Entry 9ITK (electron microscopy, 2.89 A resolution); this record covers chains C and E of the 26 polymer chains in the assembly.

== Chain C ==
Molecule: ATP synthase subunit alpha
Source organism: Chloroflexus aurantiacus J-10-fl
Notes: EC 7.1.2.2
Reference sequence: A9WGS6 (ATPA_CHLAA); numbering as in UniProt (aligned over 1-522)
Sequence (522 residues; numbered 1 to 522; the number before each row is that of its first residue):
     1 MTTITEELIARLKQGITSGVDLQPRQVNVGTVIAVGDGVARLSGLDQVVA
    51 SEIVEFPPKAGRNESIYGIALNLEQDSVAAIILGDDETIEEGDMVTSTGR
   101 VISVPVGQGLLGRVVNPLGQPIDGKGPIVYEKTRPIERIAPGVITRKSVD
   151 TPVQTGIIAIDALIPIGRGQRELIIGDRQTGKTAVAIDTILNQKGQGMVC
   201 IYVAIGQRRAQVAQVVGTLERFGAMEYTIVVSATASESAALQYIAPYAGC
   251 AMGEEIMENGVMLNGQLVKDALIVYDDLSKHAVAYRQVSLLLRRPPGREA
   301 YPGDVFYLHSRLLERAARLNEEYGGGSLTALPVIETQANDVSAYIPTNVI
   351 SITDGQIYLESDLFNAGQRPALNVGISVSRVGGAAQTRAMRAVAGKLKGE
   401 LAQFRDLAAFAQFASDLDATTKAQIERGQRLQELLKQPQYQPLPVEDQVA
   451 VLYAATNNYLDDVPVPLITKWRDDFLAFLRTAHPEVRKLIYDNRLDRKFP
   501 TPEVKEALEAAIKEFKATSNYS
Disordered / not traced: 1-26, 522
UniProt features mapped onto this chain:
  - binding site (ATP): Gly176 to Thr183
  - site: Ser377 (Required for activity)

== Chain E ==
Molecule: ATP synthase subunit beta
Source organism: Chloroflexus aurantiacus J-10-fl
Notes: EC 7.1.2.2
Reference sequence: A9WGS4 (ATPB_CHLAA); residue numbers follow UniProt; this construct covers 1-471
Sequence (471 residues; numbered 1 to 471; the number before each row is that of its first residue):
     1 MPAKGVIQEIIGVVIRAKFPEDEVPEIYNAIEIPLGNGDRLVCEVQQQLG
    51 NGVVKAVAMGSTDGLRRGLEVIDTGRPIAVPVGPATLGRVFNVLGDPIDG
   101 MGPIGPEVERRPIHRDPPSFEEQNTQAQIFETGIKVIDLIAPFTRGGKTA
   151 IFGGAGVGKTVVIQELIANIAKEQSGFSVFAGVGERSREGNDLIHEMKEA
   201 RIDENTTVFDKTVMVFGQMNEPPGARLRVGLTALTMAEYFRDEGRDILLF
   251 IDNIFRFVQAGSEVSSLLGRMPSQVGYQPTLGTEMGELQERITSTKRGSI
   301 TSMQAVYVPADDYTDPAPATVFSHLDATISLERSIAERAIFPAVDPLAST
   351 SRILDPNIVGEEHYRVAQEVKRVLQRYKDLKDIIAILGMEELSDEDKLTV
   401 QRARKIELFFSQPFTVAQQFTGRPGKYVPVKKTVESFARLLNGEGDHIPE
   451 SFFYMQGDFDDVLAAYEASQK
Disordered / not traced: 1-2, 469-471
UniProt features mapped onto this chain:
  - binding site (ATP): Gly153 to Thr160

== Chain C / chain E interface ==
Residue-residue contacts (74; chain C residue first):
  Ser43(C) - Arg67(E)
  Leu45(C) - Arg67(E)  hydrogen bond (backbone-side chain)
  Asp46(C) - Arg67(E)
  Val48(C) - Leu65(E)
  Val48(C) - Arg66(E)
  Val49(C) - Asp63(E)
  Val49(C) - Gly64(E)
  Val49(C) - Leu65(E)
  Ala50(C) - Thr62(E)
  Ala50(C) - Asp63(E)
  Ala50(C) - Leu65(E)  hydrogen bond (backbone-backbone)
  Ser51(C) - Asp63(E)  hydrogen bond
  Leu71(C) - Ile10(E)
  Asn72(C) - Ile10(E)
  Asn72(C) - Ile11(E)
  Leu73(C) - Glu9(E)
  Leu73(C) - Ile10(E)  hydrogen bond (backbone-backbone)
  Glu74(C) - Arg67(E)  hydrogen bond (backbone-side chain)
  Gln75(C) - Gln8(E)  hydrogen bond
  Asp76(C) - Arg67(E)
  Ser77(C) - Arg67(E)  hydrogen bond (backbone-side chain)
  Val78(C) - Arg67(E)
  Ile139(C) - Ser61(E)
  Ala140(C) - Asn220(E)
  Val143(C) - Ile98(E)  hydrophobic
  Val143(C) - Asn191(E)
  Val143(C) - Asp192(E)
  Val143(C) - His195(E)
  Val143(C) - Gln218(E)
  Ile144(C) - Ile98(E)
  Ile144(C) - Asp99(E)
  Ile144(C) - Gly100(E)
  Arg146(C) - Ser187(E)
  Arg146(C) - Arg188(E)
  Arg146(C) - Asp192(E)
  Lys147(C) - Asp192(E)
  Ser148(C) - Leu193(E)
  Val149(C) - Arg188(E)
  Gly169(C) - Arg188(E)
  Arg171(C) - Arg186(E)
  Arg171(C) - Arg188(E)
  Arg294(C) - Ile11(E)
  Arg294(C) - Gly12(E)
  Pro295(C) - Ser266(E)
  Pro295(C) - Leu267(E)
  Gly303(C) - Glu263(E)
  Asp304(C) - Leu267(E)
  Phe306(C) - Met219(E)  hydrophobic
  Phe306(C) - Arg226(E)
  Phe306(C) - Gln259(E)
  Phe306(C) - Glu263(E)
  Tyr307(C) - Val13(E)  hydrophobic
  Tyr307(C) - Gly60(E)
  Tyr307(C) - Asn220(E)
  Tyr307(C) - Glu221(E)
  Tyr307(C) - Pro222(E)
  Ser310(C) - Met219(E)  hydrogen bond (side chain-backbone)
  Ser310(C) - Asn220(E)  hydrogen bond (side chain-backbone)
  Arg311(C) - Asp63(E)  salt bridge
  Glu314(C) - Arg186(E)
  Glu314(C) - Ser187(E)  hydrogen bond
  Glu314(C) - Met219(E)
  Glu314(C) - Asn220(E)
  Ser342(C) - Ala310(E)
  Asn348(C) - Gln259(E)  hydrogen bond
  Ser351(C) - Arg186(E)  hydrogen bond (backbone-side chain)
  Ser351(C) - Met219(E)
  Ile352(C) - Arg186(E)
  Thr353(C) - Arg186(E)
  Asp354(C) - Arg186(E)
  Asp354(C) - Arg188(E)  salt bridge
  Arg380(C) - Arg186(E)
  Arg380(C) - Glu189(E)  salt bridge
  Val381(C) - Arg188(E)
Also at the interface, not in a pair above, chain C (48 interface residues in all): Gly44, Gln47, Glu137, Pro296, Gly297, Tyr344
Also at the interface, not in a pair above, chain E (38 interface residues in all): Pro223, Gly269

== In short ==
48 residues of chain C face 38 of chain E across their interface, with 12 hydrogen bonds and 3 salt bridges.
Polar contacts include Arg311(C)-Asp63(E), Asp354(C)-Arg188(E) and Arg380(C)-Glu189(E). UniProt lists 8
ATP-binding residues on chain C; 8 ATP-binding residues on chain E.
Chain C is ATP synthase subunit alpha and chain E is ATP synthase subunit beta, both from Chloroflexus
aurantiacus J-10-fl; the structure, Chloroflexus aurantiacus ATP synthase, state 2, was determined by electron
microscopy together with 9ITJ, 9ITL, 9ITM, 9ITN, 9ITO, 9ITP and 11 further entries from the same study.
